Entry 5ECP (X-ray diffraction, 2.25 A resolution); this record covers chains B and C of the 3 polymer chains in the assembly.

== Chain B (and C) ==
Molecule: Glutathione S-transferase U20
Source organism: Arabidopsis thaliana
Notes: EC 2.5.1.18; chain C of this document is another copy of the same molecule, construct and numbering; everything in this record applies to it too
UniProtKB: Q8L7C9 (GSTUK_ARATH); residue numbers follow UniProt; this construct covers 1-217
Sequence (223 residues; row label = number of the first residue in the row; numbers below 1 keep their minus sign (His-5 is residue -5)):
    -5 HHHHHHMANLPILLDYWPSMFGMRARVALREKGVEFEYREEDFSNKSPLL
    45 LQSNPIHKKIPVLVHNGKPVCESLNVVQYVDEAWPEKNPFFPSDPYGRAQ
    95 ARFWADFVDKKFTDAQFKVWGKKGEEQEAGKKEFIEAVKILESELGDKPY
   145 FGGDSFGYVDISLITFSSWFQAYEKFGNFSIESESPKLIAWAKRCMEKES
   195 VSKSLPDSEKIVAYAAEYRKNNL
Unresolved in the structure: -5 to 3
Construct notes: expression tag (-5 to 0)
Residues lining bound ligands: glutathione (GSH): Ser13, Phe15, Phe37, Lys52, Lys53, Ile54, Pro55, Ser67
Swiss-Prot annotation at these positions:
  - binding site (glutathione): Ser13, Ile54, Ser67

== How chain B and chain C interact ==
Pairs across the interface (38):
  Asn48(B) - Phe97(C)
  Ile50(B) - Ile134(C)  hydrophobic
  His51(B) - Phe101(C)
  Lys62(B) - Tyr90(C)
  Pro63(B) - Tyr90(C)
  Val64(B) - Tyr90(C)  hydrophobic
  Val64(B) - Ala93(C)  hydrophobic
  Cys65(B) - Phe97(C)  hydrophobic
  Glu66(B) - Ala93(C)
  Glu66(B) - Arg96(C)
  Glu66(B) - Phe97(C)  hydrogen bond (side chain-backbone)
  Glu66(B) - Asp100(C)
  Asn69(B) - Ala93(C)  hydrogen bond (side chain-backbone)
  Asn69(B) - Arg96(C)  hydrogen bond
  Asn69(B) - Phe97(C)
  Gln72(B) - Arg96(C)
  Tyr73(B) - Pro89(C)
  Tyr73(B) - Tyr90(C)
  Tyr73(B) - Ala93(C)  hydrophobic
  Tyr73(B) - Arg96(C)
  Glu76(B) - Arg92(C)
  Ala77(B) - Pro89(C)  hydrophobic
  Pro89(B) - Glu76(C)
  Tyr90(B) - Lys62(C)
  Tyr90(B) - Pro63(C)
  Arg92(B) - Glu76(C)  salt bridge
  Ala93(B) - Tyr73(C)  hydrogen bond (backbone-side chain)
  Ala93(B) - Glu76(C)
  Arg96(B) - Asn69(C)  hydrogen bond (backbone-side chain)
  Arg96(B) - Gln72(C)  hydrogen bond
  Arg96(B) - Tyr73(C)
  Arg96(B) - Glu76(C)  salt bridge
  Phe97(B) - His51(C)
  Phe97(B) - Glu66(C)
  Phe97(B) - Asn69(C)
  Phe97(B) - Tyr73(C)
  Asp100(B) - Glu66(C)
  Phe101(B) - His51(C)
Other interface residues (no listed pair), chain B (22 interface residues in all): Gln94
Other interface residues (no listed pair), chain C (23 interface residues in all): Asn48, Ile50, Val64, Cys65, Ala77, Gln94

== Summary ==
The interface between chain B and chain C involves 22 residues on one side and 23 on the other; the contacts
include 6 hydrogen bonds and 2 salt bridges. Polar pairs include Arg92(B)-Glu76(C), Arg96(B)-Glu76(C) and
Glu66(B)-Phe97(C). Bound to chain B: glutathione.
Both chains are Glutathione S-transferase U20 (Arabidopsis thaliana). Entry 5ECP (Crystal Structure of
FIN219-FIP1 complex with JA, MET and ATP) was determined by X-ray diffraction together with 5ECH, 5ECI, 5ECK,
5ECL, 5ECM, 5ECN and 4 further entries from the same study.
